Entry 7MLO (X-ray diffraction, 1.65 A resolution); this record covers chain A.

# Chain A
Molecule: Ricin
Source organism: Ricinus communis
Notes: EC 3.2.2.22
UniProt: P02879 (RICI_RICCO); residues 1-267 here correspond to UniProt positions 36-302 (UniProt number = residue number + 35)
Sequence (268 residues; each row starts with the number of its first residue; numbering starts at 0):
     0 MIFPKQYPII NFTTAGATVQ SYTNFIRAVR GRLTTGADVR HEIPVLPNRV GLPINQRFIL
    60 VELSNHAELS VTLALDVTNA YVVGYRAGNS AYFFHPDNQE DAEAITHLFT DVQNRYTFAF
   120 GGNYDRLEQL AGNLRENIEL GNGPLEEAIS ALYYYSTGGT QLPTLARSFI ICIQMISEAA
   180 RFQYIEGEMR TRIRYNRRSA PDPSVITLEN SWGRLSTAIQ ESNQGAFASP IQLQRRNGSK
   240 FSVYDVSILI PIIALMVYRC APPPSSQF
Not modelled in the structure: 0-3, 264-267
Construct notes: initiating methionine (0)
Residues lining bound ligands: ZJ7 (5-(2,4,6-trimethylphenyl)thiophene-2-carboxylic acid): Tyr183, Ser203, Leu207, Leu232, Gln233, Arg234, Arg235, Phe240, Val242, Ile247, Leu248, Ile251
From the paper describing this entry:
  - binding site for ZJ7: Tyr183, Ser203, Leu232, Gln233, Arg234, Arg235, Phe240, Ile247, Leu248, Ile251
  - catalytic residues: Tyr80, Tyr123, Glu177, Arg180, Trp211 (citing earlier work)

# Overview
Chain A binds compound ZJ7. From the paper: catalytic residues Tyr80, Tyr123 and Glu177 among others; a
binding site for ZJ7 at Tyr183, Ser203 and Leu232 among others.
Chain A is Ricin (Ricinus communis); the structure, Crystal structure of ricin A chain in complex with
5-mesitylthiophene-2-carboxylic acid, was determined by X-ray diffraction (same publication as 7MLN, 7MLP and
7MLT).
